PDB entry 5EIQ | X-ray diffraction, 2.01 A resolution | chain A

Chain A:
Name: Osteoclast-associated immunoglobulin-like receptor
Organism: Homo sapiens
UniProt: Q8IYS5 (OSCAR_HUMAN); residues 3-190 here correspond to UniProt positions 28-215 (UniProt number = residue number + 25)
Amino-acid sequence (188 residues; each row starts with the number of its first residue):
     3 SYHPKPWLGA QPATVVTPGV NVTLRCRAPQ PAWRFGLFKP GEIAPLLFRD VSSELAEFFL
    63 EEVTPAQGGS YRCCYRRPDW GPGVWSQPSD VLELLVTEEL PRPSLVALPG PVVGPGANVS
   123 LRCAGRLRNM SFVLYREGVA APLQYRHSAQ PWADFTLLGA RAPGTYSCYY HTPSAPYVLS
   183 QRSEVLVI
Differences from the reference sequence: variant Ser72 (Ile97 in Q8IYS5)
Cystine bridges: Cys28-Cys75, Cys125-Cys170
Swiss-Prot annotation at these positions:
  - glycosylation (N-linked (GlcNAc...) asparagine): Asn23, Asn120
What the authors report for this chain:
  - mutagenesis - W35A, R36A, F50A: abolished binding to 11.1CN5
  - conformationally variable residues (side-chain flip): Arg51
  - mutagenesis - Y137F/Y171F/Y179F (50-fold): decreased binding to DB80

Overview:
From the paper: W35A, R36A and F50A abolish binding to 11.1CN5; conformational variability at Arg51.
Chain A is Osteoclast-associated immunoglobulin-like receptor (Homo sapiens); the structure, Human OSCAR
ligand-binding domain, was determined by X-ray diffraction, deposited together with 5EIV.
